Entry 6LDI (electron microscopy, 3.69 A resolution); this record covers chains F and 1 of the 11 polymer chains in the assembly.

== Chain F ==
Protein: RNA polymerase sigma factor RpoD
Organism: Escherichia coli (strain K12)
UniProt: P00579 (RPOD_ECOLI); numbering as in UniProt (aligned over 1-613)
Chain sequence (633 residues; each row starts with the number of its first residue; numbers below 1 keep their minus sign (Met-19 is residue -19)):
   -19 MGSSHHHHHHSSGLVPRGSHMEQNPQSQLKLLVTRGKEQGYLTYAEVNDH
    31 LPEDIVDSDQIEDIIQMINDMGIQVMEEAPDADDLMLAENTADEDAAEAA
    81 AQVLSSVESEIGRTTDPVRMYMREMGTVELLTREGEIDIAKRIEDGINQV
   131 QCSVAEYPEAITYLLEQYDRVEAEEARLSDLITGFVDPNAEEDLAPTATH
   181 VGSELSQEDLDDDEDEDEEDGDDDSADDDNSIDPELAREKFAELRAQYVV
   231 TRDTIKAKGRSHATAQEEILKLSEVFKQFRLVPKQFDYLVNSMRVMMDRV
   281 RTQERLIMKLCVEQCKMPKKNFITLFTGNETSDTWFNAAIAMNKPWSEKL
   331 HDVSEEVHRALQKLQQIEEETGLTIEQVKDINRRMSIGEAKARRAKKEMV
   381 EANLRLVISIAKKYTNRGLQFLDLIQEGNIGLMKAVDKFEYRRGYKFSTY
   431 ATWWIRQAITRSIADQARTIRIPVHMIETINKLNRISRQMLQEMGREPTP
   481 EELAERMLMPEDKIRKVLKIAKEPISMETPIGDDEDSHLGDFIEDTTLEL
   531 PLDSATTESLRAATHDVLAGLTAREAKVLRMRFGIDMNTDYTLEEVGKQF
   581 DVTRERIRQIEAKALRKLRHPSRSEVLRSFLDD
Not modelled in the structure: -19 to 92, 155-209, 613
Construct notes: initiating methionine (-19); expression tag (-18 to 0)
Reported in the primary citation:
  - binding site for the 50-nt DNA strand (chain 1): Thr583, Glu585, Gln589

== Chain 1 ==
Molecule: 50-nt DNA strand
Sequence (50 nucleotides; numbered 39 to 88; the number before each row is that of its first residue):
    39 CTTGACCTTCCCCTTGCTGGAAGGTTTATAATGGGAGCTGTCACGGATGC

== Chain F / chain 1 interface ==
Residue-residue contacts - 53 pairs, chain F then chain 1:
  Asp96(F) with DG72(1), base contact
  Val98(F) with DG72(1), base contact
  Arg99(F) with DG72(1), base contact; DG73(1), base contact
  Met102(F) with DG71(1), base contact; DG72(1), base contact
  Met105(F) with DG71(1), sugar contact
  Gly106(F) with DG71(1), base contact
  Leu110(F) with DT70(1), sugar contact
  Glu116(F) with DT70(1), base contact
  Ala382(F) with DT70(1), base contact
  Asn383(F) with DT70(1), base contact
  Arg385(F) with DT70(1), phosphate contact; DG71(1), hydrogen bond to the base
  Leu386(F) with DT70(1), base contact
  Ile388(F) with DG71(1), sugar contact
  Ser389(F) with DT70(1), phosphate contact
  Lys392(F) with DG72(1), phosphate contact
  Lys418(F) with DT64(1), salt bridge to the phosphate
  Phe419(F) with DA66(1), base contact
  Glu420(F) with DA66(1), hydrogen bond to the base
  Arg423(F) with DA66(1), base contact
  Tyr425(F) with DA66(1), sugar contact; DT67(1), sugar contact; DA68(1), phosphate contact
  Lys426(F) with DA68(1), hydrogen bond to the phosphate; DA69(1), phosphate contact
  Ser428(F) with DA69(1), base contact; DT70(1), base contact
  Thr429(F) with DA66(1), phosphate contact; DT67(1), phosphate contact; DA68(1), hydrogen bond to the phosphate
  Tyr430(F) with DT65(1), hydrogen bond to the phosphate; DA66(1), base contact
  Thr432(F) with DA69(1), hydrogen bond to the base
  Trp433(F) with DT65(1), base contact
  Trp434(F) with DT64(1), sugar contact
  Gln437(F) with DT64(1), base contact; DT65(1), base contact
  Arg441(F) with DG62(1), salt bridge to the phosphate; DT63(1), base contact
  Arg451(F) with DG61(1), salt bridge to the phosphate
  Pro453(F) with DA60(1), phosphate contact; DG61(1), phosphate contact
  His455(F) with DG61(1), hydrogen bond to the base; DG62(1), base contact
  Lys493(F) with DA59(1), salt bridge to the phosphate
  Asp581(F) with DT40(1), phosphate contact
  Thr583(F) with DT40(1), hydrogen bond to the phosphate
  Glu585(F) with DT41(1), base contact
  Arg586(F) with DC39(1), base contact
  Gln589(F) with DC39(1), base contact; DT40(1), hydrogen bond to the base
Interface residues without a listed pair, chain F (44 interface residues in all): Arg103, Arg113, Phe401, Met456, Lys496, Val582
Interface residues without a listed pair, chain 1 (19 interface residues in all): DG42

== In short ==
Chain F and chain 1 form an interface of 44 and 19 residues respectively; the contacts include 9 hydrogen
bonds and 4 salt bridges. Polar pairs include Arg385(F)-DG71(1), Glu420(F)-DA66(1) and Thr432(F)-DA69(1). The
paper reports a binding site for the 50-nt DNA strand (chain 1) at Thr583(F), Glu585(F) and Gln589(F).
Chain F is RNA polymerase sigma factor RpoD (Escherichia coli (strain K12)) and chain 1 is a 50-nt DNA strand;
the structure, The cryo-EM structure of E. coli CueR transcription activation complex, was determined by
electron microscopy (same publication as 7C17).
